Entry 7FGR (X-ray diffraction, 2.20 A resolution); this record covers chains L and C of the 3 polymer chains in the assembly.

[Chain L]
Molecule: Fab Light Chain
Organism: Mus musculus
Notes: antibody fragment or engineered binder
Sequence (217 residues; row label = number of the first residue in the row):
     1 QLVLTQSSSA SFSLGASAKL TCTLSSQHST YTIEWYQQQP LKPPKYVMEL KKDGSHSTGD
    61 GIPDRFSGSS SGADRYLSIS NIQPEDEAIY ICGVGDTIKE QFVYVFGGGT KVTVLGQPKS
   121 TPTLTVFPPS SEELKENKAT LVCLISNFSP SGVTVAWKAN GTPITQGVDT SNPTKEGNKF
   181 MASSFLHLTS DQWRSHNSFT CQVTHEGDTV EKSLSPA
Cystine bridges: C22-C92, C143-C201

[Chain C]
Molecule: Vqifnk
Sequence (6 residues; numbered 1 to 6; the number before each row is that of its first residue):
     1 VQIFNK

[How chain L and chain C interact]
Residue-residue contacts - 13 pairs, chain L then chain C:
  Y31(L) - V1(C)  hydrogen bond (side chain-backbone)
  Y31(L) - Q2(C)
  T32(L) - Q2(C)  hydrogen bond (backbone-side chain)
  V94(L) - Q2(C)
  G95(L) - Q2(C)  hydrogen bond (backbone-side chain)
  G95(L) - F4(C)
  D96(L) - Q2(C)
  D96(L) - I3(C)  hydrogen bond (side chain-backbone)
  T97(L) - I3(C)  hydrogen bond (backbone-backbone)
  T97(L) - F4(C)
  T97(L) - N5(C)  hydrogen bond (side chain-backbone)
  F102(L) - N5(C)
  F102(L) - K6(C)

[Summary]
Chain L and chain C form an interface of 7 and 6 residues respectively, with 6 hydrogen bonds. Among the polar
pairs are Y31(L)-V1(C), T32(L)-Q2(C) and G95(L)-Q2(C).
Here chain L is Fab Light Chain (Mus musculus) and chain C is Vqifnk. Entry 7FGR (The cross-reaction complex
structure with VQIFNK peptide and the tau antibody's Fab domain) was determined by X-ray diffraction.
